PDB entry 8J5P | electron microscopy, 3.10 A resolution | chains 6 and 8 of the 36 polymer chains in the assembly

== Chain 6 (and 8) ==
Molecule: Beta subunit of light-harvesting 1
From: Roseiflexus castenholzii DSM 13941
Notes: chain 8 of this document is another copy of the same molecule, construct and numbering; everything in this record applies to it too
UniProt: Q83XD2 (Q83XD2_9CHLR); numbering as in UniProt (aligned over 1-55)
Chain sequence (55 residues; numbered 1 to 55; the number before each row is that of its first residue):
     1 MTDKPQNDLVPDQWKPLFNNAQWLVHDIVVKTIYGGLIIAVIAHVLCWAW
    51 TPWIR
Not modelled in the structure: 1-6
Residues lining bound ligands:
  - bacteriochlorophyll a (BCL), molecule 1: Trp-14, Leu-17, Phe-18, Trp-23, His-26, Val-30, Ile-33, Tyr-34
  - bacteriochlorophyll a (BCL), molecule 2: Ile-28, Lys-31, Thr-32, Gly-35
  - bacteriochlorophyll a (BCL), molecule 3: Ile-33, Gly-36, Leu-37, Ala-40, His-44, Cys-47, Trp-53
  - bacteriochlorophyll a (BCL), molecule 4: Gly-36, Ile-39, Ala-40, Ala-43, His-44, Cys-47
  - beta,psi-caroten-4-one (KGD), molecule 1: Val-25, Ile-28, Val-29, Thr-32, Ile-33
  - beta,psi-caroten-4-one (KGD), molecule 2: Ile-28, Thr-32, Ile-39, Ala-43, Leu-46, Cys-47, Trp-50

== Interface between chain 6 and chain 8 ==
Contacting residue pairs - 8 pairs, chain 6 then chain 8:
  Ala-21(6) with Leu-17(8)
  Leu-24(6) with Gln-13(8); Trp-14(8), hydrophobic; Leu-17(8), hydrophobic
  Val-25(6) with Leu-17(8), hydrophobic
  Ile-28(6) with Trp-14(8), hydrophobic
  Trp-50(6) with Ile-54(8); Arg-55(8)
Interface residues without a listed pair, chain 8 (6 interface residues in all): Pro-16

== In short ==
The interface between chain 6 and chain 8 involves 5 residues on one side and 6 on the other. Ligands of chain
6: 4 copies of bacteriochlorophyll a and beta,psi-caroten-4-one.
Chain 6 and chain 8 are both Beta subunit of light-harvesting 1 (Roseiflexus castenholzii DSM 13941); the
structure, Cryo-EM structure of native RC-LH complex from Roseiflexus castenholzii at 2,000lux, was determined
by electron microscopy together with 8HJU, 8HJV and 8J5O from the same study.
